Entry 7SZ4 (electron microscopy, 4.80 A resolution (low resolution: residue-level contacts below are approximate; hydrogen-bond / salt-bridge calls are withheld)); this record covers chains a and b of the 12 polymer chains in the assembly.

Chain a (and b):
Name: Portal protein
From: Pseudomonas virus PaP3
Notes: chain b of this document is another copy of the same molecule, construct and numbering; everything in this record applies to it too
UniProt: Q8H9R8 (Q8H9R8_9CAUD); residues 1-705 here = UniProt positions 1-705
Amino-acid sequence (705 residues; row label = number of the first residue in the row):
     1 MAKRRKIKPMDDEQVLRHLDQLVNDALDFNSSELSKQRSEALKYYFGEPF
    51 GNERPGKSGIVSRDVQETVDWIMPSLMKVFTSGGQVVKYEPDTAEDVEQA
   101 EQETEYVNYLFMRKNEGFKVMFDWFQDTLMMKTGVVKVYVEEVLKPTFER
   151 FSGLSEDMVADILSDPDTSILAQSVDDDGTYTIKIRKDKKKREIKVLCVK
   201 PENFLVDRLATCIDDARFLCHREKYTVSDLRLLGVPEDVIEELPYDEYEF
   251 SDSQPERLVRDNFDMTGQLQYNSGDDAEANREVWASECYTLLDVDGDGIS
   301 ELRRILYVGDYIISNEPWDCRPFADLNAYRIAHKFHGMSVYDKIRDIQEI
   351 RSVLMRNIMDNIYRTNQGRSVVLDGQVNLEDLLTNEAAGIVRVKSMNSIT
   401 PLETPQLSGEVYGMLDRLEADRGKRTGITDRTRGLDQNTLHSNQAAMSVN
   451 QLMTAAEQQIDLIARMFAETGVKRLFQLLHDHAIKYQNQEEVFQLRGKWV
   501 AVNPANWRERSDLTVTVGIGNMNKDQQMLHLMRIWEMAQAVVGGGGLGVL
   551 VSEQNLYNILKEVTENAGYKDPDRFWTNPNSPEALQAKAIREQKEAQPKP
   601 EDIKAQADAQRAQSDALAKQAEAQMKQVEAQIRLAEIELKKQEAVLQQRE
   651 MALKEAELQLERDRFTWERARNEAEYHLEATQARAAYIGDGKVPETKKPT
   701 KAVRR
Disordered / not traced: 1-8, 149-184, 242-277, 435-444, 596-705

Chain a / chain b interface:
Pairs across the interface (110; chain a residue first):
  I60(a) with I350(b)
  V61(a) with D346(b)
  R63(a) with D346(b); R425(b)
  Q66(a) with R425(b)
  E67(a) with K424(b); R425(b)
  W71(a) with K424(b); E457(b)
  P74(a) with L462(b)
  M77(a) with V517(b)
  K78(a) with E457(b); V517(b)
  T81(a) with R465(b); V517(b); G518(b)
  M112(a) with R465(b)
  R113(a) with K88(b); Y89(b); E90(b); E509(b); R510(b); S511(b)
  F118(a) with R465(b); E469(b)
  K119(a) with R330(b)
  F122(a) with R330(b)
  D123(a) with R330(b); H333(b)
  Q126(a) with R330(b); I331(b); A332(b)
  D127(a) with H333(b)
  K145(a) with R508(b)
  R186(a) with P504(b); A505(b)
  D188(a) with R508(b)
  C198(a) with H333(b)
  K200(a) with T211(b); H333(b)
  P201(a) with H333(b)
  S228(a) with I299(b)
  R231(a) with G298(b); I299(b)
  E278(a) with H18(b)
  A279(a) with D293(b)
  N280(a) with L292(b); I299(b)
  I362(a) with N357(b)
  N366(a) with N357(b); N361(b)
  Q367(a) with R369(b)
  S370(a) with R369(b)
  I390(a) with S370(b); V372(b); E380(b); D381(b)
  R392(a) with D374(b)
  V393(a) with D374(b)
  K394(a) with D374(b)
  M396(a) with L373(b)
  N397(a) with L373(b); M396(b)
  G409(a) with E410(b)
  Y412(a) with E410(b); M414(b)
  T432(a) with A456(b)
  R433(a) with M453(b)
  M447(a) with A445(b)
  E490(a) with D92(b)
  V492(a) with P91(b); D92(b); T93(b)
  L495(a) with T93(b)
  R496(a) with D92(b); T93(b); A94(b); E95(b)
  Q527(a) with R533(b)
  W535(a) with E536(b); M537(b); A540(b)
  E553(a) with V549(b); L550(b)
  L560(a) with M537(b); L550(b)
  V563(a) with R533(b)
  A567(a) with N521(b); H530(b); R533(b)
  Y569(a) with Q526(b); H530(b)
  D573(a) with N555(b); N558(b)
  R574(a) with V551(b); N555(b); N558(b); I559(b)
  F575(a) with V551(b); Q554(b); N555(b)
  W576(a) with M537(b); V551(b)
  N578(a) with V549(b)
  A587(a) with G548(b)
  K588(a) with V549(b)
  R591(a) with G548(b); V549(b)
  E592(a) with G545(b); V549(b)
Also at the interface, not in a pair above, chain a (85 interface residues in all): D70, M73, S75, S82, Y109, V227, T384, V391, I399, P401, E403, Q406, E410, L415, D416, E419, T429, E491, N566, G568, P572
Also at the interface, not in a pair above, chain b (84 interface residues in all): L291, Y329, D342, K343, R345, R364, V371, L402, P405, L407, V411, R417, M466, N503, I519, I534, S552, L556, E562

Summary:
The interface between chain a and chain b involves 85 residues on one side and 84 on the other.
Chain a and chain b are both Portal protein (Pseudomonas virus PaP3); the structure, Kinetically trapped
Pseudomonas-phage PaP3 portal protein - delta barrel mutant class-2, was determined by electron microscopy
together with 7SXK, 7SYA and 7SZ6 from the same study.
